Entry 5GRB (X-ray diffraction, 2.80 A resolution); this record covers chains C and E of the 4 polymer chains in the assembly.

Chain C (and E):
Protein: EV71 2C ATPase
Notes: engineered mutation(s): E207A, K209A; chain E of this document is another copy of the same molecule, construct and numbering; everything in this record applies to it too
Chain sequence (214 residues; numbered 116 to 329; the number before each row is that of its first residue):
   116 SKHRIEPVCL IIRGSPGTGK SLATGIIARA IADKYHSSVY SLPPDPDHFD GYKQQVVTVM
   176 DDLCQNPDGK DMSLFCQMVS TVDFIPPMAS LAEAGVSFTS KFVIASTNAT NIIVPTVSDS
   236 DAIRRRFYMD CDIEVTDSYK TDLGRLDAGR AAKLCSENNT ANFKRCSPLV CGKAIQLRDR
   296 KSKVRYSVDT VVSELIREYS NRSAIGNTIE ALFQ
Unresolved in the structure: 116, 182, 226-237, 258 (chain E: 116, 229-232, 329)
Bound ions: Zn2+: Cys270, Cys281
Ligand contacts: ATP-gamma-S (AGS; phosphothiophosphoric acid-adenylate ester): Ser130, Pro131, Gly132, Thr133, Gly134, Lys135, Ser136, Leu137, Asp176, Asp177
Reported in the primary citation:
  - binding site for ATP-gamma-S: Thr196
  - catalytic residues: Arg241 (proposed by the authors, not directly observed)
  - catalytic residues: Arg240
  - mutagenesis - K135A, I141R, S282R, I324K, F328A, F328R, F328Y: abolished catalytic activity
  - mutagenesis - C270A, C281A, C286A: decreased stability
  - mutagenesis - S282A: unchanged catalytic activity
  - mutagenesis - K135A, D176N, E325A: abolished growth
  - mutagenesis - S282A: unchanged growth
  - mutagenesis - E325A: decreased catalytic activity
  - mutagenesis - L327A, F328A, F328Y: decreased growth

Chain C / chain E interface:
Residue-residue contacts - 15 pairs, chain C then chain E:
  Leu137(C) with Ile324(E), hydrophobic
  Ile141(C) with Leu327(E), hydrophobic
  Arg144(C) with Phe328(E)
  Asp148(C) with Phe328(E)
  Asp165(C) with Asp236(E)
  Gly166(C) with Asp236(E), hydrogen bond (backbone-side chain); Arg240(E)
  Ser205(C) with Ser235(E)
  Ala207(C) with Ser235(E)
  Glu208(C) with Ser235(E), hydrogen bond; Asp236(E)
  Ala267(C) with Thr323(E)
  Arg280(C) with Leu327(E)
  Ser282(C) with Leu327(E)
  Val285(C) with Leu327(E), hydrophobic
Other interface residues (no listed pair), chain C (19 interface residues in all): Ala145, His163, Leu269, Phe278, Lys279, Cys281
Other interface residues (no listed pair), chain E (9 interface residues in all): Lys296, Ala326

Summary:
Chain C and chain E form an interface of 19 and 9 residues respectively; the contacts include 2 hydrogen
bonds. Polar contacts include Gly166(C)-Asp236(E) and Glu208(C)-Ser235(E). Ligands of chain C: ATP-gamma-S.
The paper reports catalytic residues Arg241(C) and Arg240(C); K135A, I141R and S282R of chain C, among others,
abolish catalytic activity; 14 substitutions were tested in all.
Chain C and chain E are both EV71 2C ATPase; the structure, Crystal structure of 2C helicase from enterovirus
71 (EV71) bound with ATPgammaS, was determined by X-ray diffraction (same publication as 5GQ1).
